PDB entry 6DCF | X-ray diffraction, 3.45 A resolution | chains J and D of the 9 polymer chains in the assembly

[Chain J]
Molecule: RNA polymerase-binding protein RbpA
Source organism: Mycobacterium smegmatis (strain ATCC 700084 / mc(2)155)
UniProt: A0QZ11 (RBPA_MYCS2); numbering as in UniProt (aligned over 1-114)
Amino-acid sequence (114 residues; numbered 1 to 114; the number before each row is that of its first residue):
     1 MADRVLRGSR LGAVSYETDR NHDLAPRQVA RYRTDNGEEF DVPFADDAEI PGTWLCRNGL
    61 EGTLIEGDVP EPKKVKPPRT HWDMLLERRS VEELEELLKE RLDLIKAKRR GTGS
Disordered / not traced: 1-24, 110-114

[Chain D]
Molecule: DNA-directed RNA polymerase subunit beta'
Source organism: Mycobacterium smegmatis (strain ATCC 700084 / mc(2)155)
Notes: EC 2.7.7.6
UniProt: A0QS66 (RPOC_MYCS2); numbering as in UniProt (aligned over 1-1317)
Amino-acid sequence (1317 residues; each row starts with the number of its first residue):
     1 MLDVNFFDEL RIGLATADDI RNWSYGEVKK PETINYRTLK PEKDGLFCEK IFGPTRDWEC
    61 YCGKYKRVRF KGIICERCGV EVTRAKVRRE RMGHIELAAP VTHIWYFKGV PSRLGYLLDL
   121 APKDLEKIIY FAAYVITSVD DEMRHNELST LEAEMAVEKK AVEDQRDADL EARAQKLEAD
   181 LAELEAEGAK SDVRRKVRDS GEREMRQLRD RAQRELDRLD EIWNTFTKLA PKQLIVDEVL
   241 YRELQDRYGE YFTGAMGAES IKKLIENFDI DAEAESLREV IRSGKGQKKL RALKRLKVVA
   301 AFQQSGNSPM GMVLDAVPVI PPELRPMVQL DGGRFATSDL NDLYRRVINR NNRLKRLIDL
   361 GAPEIIVNNE KRMLQESVDA LFDNGRRGRP VTGPGNRPLK SLSDLLKGKQ GRFRQNLLGK
   421 RVDYSGRSVI VVGPQLKLHQ CGLPKLMALE LFKPFVMKRL VDLNHAQNIK SAKRMVERQR
   481 PQVWDVLEEV IAEHPVLLNR APTLHRLGIQ AFEPQLVEGK AIQLHPLVCE AFNADFDGDQ
   541 MAVHLPLSAE AQAEARILML SSNNILSPAS GKPLAMPRLD MVTGLYYLTT LVEGATGEYQ
   601 AATKDAPEQG VYSSPAEAIM AMDRGALSVR AKIKVRLTEL RPPTDLEAQL FENGWKPGDA
   661 WTAETTLGRV MFNELLPKSY PFVNEQMHKK VQARIINDLA ERFPMIVVAQ TVDKLKDAGF
   721 YWATRSGVTV SMADVLVPPQ KQEILERHEA EADAIERKYQ RGALNHTERN ESLVKIWQDA
   781 TEEVGKALEE FYPADNPIIT IVKSGATGNL TQTRTLAGMK GLVTNPKGEF IPRPIKSSFR
   841 EGLTVLEYFI NTHGARKGLA DTALRTADSG YLTRRLVDVS QDVIVREHDC ETERGINVTL
   901 AERGPDGTLI RDAHVETSAF ARTLATDAVD ANGNVIIERG HDLGDPAIDA LLAAGITTVK
   961 VRSVLTCTSA TGVCAMCYGR SMATGKLVDI GEAVGIVAAQ SIGEPGTQLT MRTFHQGGVT
  1021 GGADIVGGLP RVQELFEARV PRNKAPIADV AGRVRLEESD KFFKITIVPD DGGEEVVYDK
  1081 LSKRQRLRVI THEDGTEGVL SDGDHVEVGD QLMEGAADPH EVLRVQGPRE VQIHLVKEVQ
  1141 EVYRAQGVSI HDKHIEVIVR QMLRRVTIID SGSTEFLPGS LTERAEFEAE NRRVVAEGGE
  1201 PAAGRPVLMG ITKASLATDS WLSAASFQET TRVLTDAAIN CRSDKLNGLK ENVIIGKLIP
  1261 AGTGISRYRN IQVQPTEEAR AAAYTIPSYE DQYYSPDFGQ ATGAAVPLDD YGYSDYR
Disordered / not traced: 1-2, 738-739, 808-866, 905-910, 1008-1026, 1091-1094, 1172-1174, 1192-1202, 1283-1317
Swiss-Prot annotation at these positions:
  - binding site (Zn(2+)): Cys60, Cys62, Cys75, Cys78, Cys890, Cys967, Cys974, Cys977
  - binding site (Mg(2+)): Asp535, Asp537, Asp539
Bound ions: Zn2+ site 1: Cys60, Cys62, Cys75, Cys78; Mg2+: Asp535, Asp537, Asp539; Zn2+ site 2: Cys890, Cys967, Cys974, Cys977
Small-molecule neighbours: glutamic acid (GLU): Arg886, Pro1260, Gly1264, Ile1265, Ser1266, Arg1267, Arg1269

[How chain J and chain D interact]
Contacting residue pairs - 28 pairs, chain J then chain D:
  Pro26(J) with Arg69(D)
  Val42(J) with Ile74(D), hydrophobic
  Pro43(J) with Ile73(D); Ile74(D), hydrogen bond (backbone-backbone)
  Phe44(J) with Ile74(D); Glu76(D)
  Ala45(J) with Tyr65(D); Glu76(D)
  Ala48(J) with Lys64(D); Glu76(D)
  Glu49(J) with Glu76(D)
  Pro51(J) with Glu76(D)
  Trp54(J) with Cys75(D); Glu76(D); Gly79(D)
  Leu55(J) with Lys29(D); Lys43(D); Asp44(D)
  Arg57(J) with Arg21(D), hydrogen bond (side chain-backbone); Asn22(D), hydrogen bond (side chain-backbone); Ser24(D), hydrogen bond (side chain-backbone); Tyr25(D); Gly26(D); Glu27(D); His94(D)
  Asn58(J) with Glu27(D)
  Gly59(J) with Glu27(D); Lys29(D), hydrogen bond (backbone-side chain)
Interface residues without a listed pair, chain J (15 interface residues in all): Ala25, Cys56
Interface residues without a listed pair, chain D (22 interface residues in all): Trp23, Lys50, Phe70, Gly72

[In short]
15 residues of chain J face 22 of chain D across their interface, with 5 hydrogen bonds. Polar pairs include
Arg57(J)-Arg21(D), Arg57(J)-Asn22(D) and Arg57(J)-Ser24(D). Chain D binds glutamic acid. Curated annotation
(UniProt) lists 8 Zn2+-binding residues and 3 Mg2+-binding residues on chain D.
Here chain J is RNA polymerase-binding protein RbpA and chain D is DNA-directed RNA polymerase subunit beta',
both from Mycobacterium smegmatis (strain ATCC 700084 / mc(2)155). Entry 6DCF (Crystal structure of a
Mycobacterium smegmatis transcription initiation complex with Rifampicin-resistant RNA polymerase and bound to
...) was determined by X-ray diffraction together with 6CCE and 6CCV from the same study.
